PDB entry 3C0O | X-ray diffraction, 2.50 A resolution | chains A and B

Chain A (and B):
Protein: Aerolysin
Organism: Aeromonas hydrophila
Notes: chain B of this document is another copy of the same molecule, construct and numbering; everything in this record applies to it too
Reference sequence: P09167 (AERA_AERHY); residues 1-470 here correspond to UniProt positions 24-493 (UniProt number = residue number + 23)
Amino-acid sequence (470 residues; numbered 1 to 470; the number before each row is that of its first residue):
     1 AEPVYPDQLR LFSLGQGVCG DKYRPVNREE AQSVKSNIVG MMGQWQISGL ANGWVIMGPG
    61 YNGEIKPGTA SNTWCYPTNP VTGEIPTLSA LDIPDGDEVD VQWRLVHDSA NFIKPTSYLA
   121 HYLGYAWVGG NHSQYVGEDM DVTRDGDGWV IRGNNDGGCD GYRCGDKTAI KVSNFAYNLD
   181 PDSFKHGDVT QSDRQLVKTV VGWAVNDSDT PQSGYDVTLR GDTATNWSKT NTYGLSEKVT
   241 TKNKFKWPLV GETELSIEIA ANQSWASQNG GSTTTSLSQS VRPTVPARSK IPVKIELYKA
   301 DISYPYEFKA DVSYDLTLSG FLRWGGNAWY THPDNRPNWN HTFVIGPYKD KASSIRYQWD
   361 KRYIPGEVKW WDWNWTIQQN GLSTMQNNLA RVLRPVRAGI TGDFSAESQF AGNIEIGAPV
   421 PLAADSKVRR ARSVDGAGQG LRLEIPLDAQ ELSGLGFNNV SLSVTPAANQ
Disordered / not traced: 1, 423-439, 469-470
Cystine bridges: C19-C75, C159-C164
Differences from the reference sequence: engineered mutation G221 (Tyr244 in P09167)
Small-molecule neighbours: 6-O-phosphono-alpha-D-mannopyranose (M6P): A126, W127, Y162, F321, R323, W324, R336
UniProt features mapped onto this chain:
  - region: W45 to Y61 (Interaction with host N-linked glycan), Y233 to W265 (Part of the transmembrane beta-barrel after proteolytic activation of the toxin and insertion into the host membrane), R323 to H332 (Interaction with glycans from host GPI-anchor)
  - site: H132 (Important for oligomerization), K351 (Important for heptamerization), E367 (Important for heptamerization)
From the paper describing this entry:
  - mutagenesis - K198A: decreased growth

Interface between chain A and chain B:
Pairs across the interface - 82 pairs, chain A then chain B:
  D7(A) with Q44(B), hydrogen bond (side chain-backbone)
  L11(A) with L11(B)
  F12(A) with S13(B)
  S13(A) with F12(B); S13(B), hydrogen bond (backbone-side chain); L14(B)
  L14(A) with S13(B)
  G40(A) with G40(B); M41(B)
  M41(A) with M41(B); G43(B); Q46(B)
  G43(A) with D7(B); R10(B)
  Q44(A) with D7(B), hydrogen bond (backbone-backbone); R356(B)
  W45(A) with R356(B); Y357(B); D360(B), hydrogen bond
  Q46(A) with R10(B)
  G60(A) with Y348(B)
  Y61(A) with Y348(B); Y357(B)
  N62(A) with P347(B); Y348(B)
  S89(A) with L249(B)
  D92(A) with H186(B), salt bridge
  A110(A) with R194(B)
  N111(A) with E252(B)
  K114(A) with E415(B), salt bridge
  Y118(A) with E415(B), hydrogen bond
  Q134(A) with P292(B); G417(B); A418(B)
  Y135(A) with P292(B); V293(B); K294(B); E415(B); I416(B)
  E138(A) with K294(B), salt bridge; E415(B)
  S183(A) with K185(B)
  F184(A) with K185(B)
  K185(A) with H186(B); G187(B)
  R194(A) with A110(B)
  K242(A) with N62(B)
  L249(A) with S89(B); R394(B)
  G251(A) with L91(B)
  E252(A) with D108(B); N111(B)
  E254(A) with R391(B), salt bridge
  R282(A) with I377(B); Q378(B), hydrogen bond (side chain-backbone); Q379(B); N380(B); G381(B)
  P292(A) with Q134(B); Y135(B)
  V293(A) with Y135(B), hydrogen bond (backbone-side chain)
  K294(A) with Y135(B); E138(B), salt bridge
  Y348(A) with G60(B); N62(B)
  R356(A) with Q44(B); W45(B)
  Y357(A) with W45(B), hydrophobic; Y61(B)
  D360(A) with W45(B), hydrogen bond
  K361(A) with W45(B)
  Q378(A) with R282(B)
  Q379(A) with R282(B)
  R394(A) with L249(B); G251(B), hydrogen bond (side chain-backbone)
  E415(A) with K114(B), salt bridge; Y118(B); Y135(B); E138(B)
  I416(A) with Y135(B)
  G417(A) with Q134(B); Y135(B)
Interface residues without a listed pair, chain A (62 interface residues in all): K35, M42, L91, D108, V136, D182, V201, P347, S354, I377, N380, G381, T384, R391, A418
Interface residues without a listed pair, chain B (63 interface residues in all): L9, M42, W74, A90, R104, V201, K242, E254, S280, S354, K361

Summary:
The interface between chain A and chain B involves 62 residues on one side and 63 on the other; the contacts
include 9 hydrogen bonds and 6 salt bridges. Among the polar pairs are D92(A)-H186(B), K114(A)-E415(B) and
E138(A)-K294(B). Bound to chain A: 6-O-phosphono-alpha-D-mannopyranose. From the paper: K198A of chain A
reduces growth.
Chain A and chain B are both Aerolysin (Aeromonas hydrophila); the structure, Crystal structure of the
proaerolysin mutant Y221G complexed with mannose-6-phosphate, was determined by X-ray diffraction, deposited
together with 3C0M and 3C0N.
